PDB entry 1UVO | X-ray diffraction, 1.85 A resolution | chain A

# Chain A
Protein: Elastase 1
Organism: Sus scrofa
Notes: EC 3.4.21.36
UniProtKB: P00772 (EL1_PIG); residues 1-240 here = UniProt positions 1-240
Chain sequence (240 residues; numbered 1 to 240; the number before each row is that of its first residue):
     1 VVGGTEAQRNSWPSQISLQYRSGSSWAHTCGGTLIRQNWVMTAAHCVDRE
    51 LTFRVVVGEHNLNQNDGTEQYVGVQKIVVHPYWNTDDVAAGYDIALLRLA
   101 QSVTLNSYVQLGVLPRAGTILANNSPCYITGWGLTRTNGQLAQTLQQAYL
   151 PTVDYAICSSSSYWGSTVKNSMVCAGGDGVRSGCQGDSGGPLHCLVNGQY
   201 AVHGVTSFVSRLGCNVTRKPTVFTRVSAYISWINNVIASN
Disulfides: Cys30-Cys46, Cys127-Cys194, Cys158-Cys174, Cys184-Cys214
Metal / ion sites: Cd2+: Glu59, Asn61, Gln64, Asp66, Glu69

# Overview
Glu59, Asn61, Gln64, Asp66 and Glu69 coordinate Cd2+.
Chain A is Elastase 1 (Sus scrofa); the structure, Structure Of The Complex Of Porcine Pancreatic Elastase In
Complex With Cadmium Refined At 1.85 A ..., was determined by X-ray diffraction (same publication as 1UVP).
